3O11 - chains L and H; structure by X-ray diffraction, 2.80 A resolution.

[Chain L]
Molecule: C706 LIGHT CHAIN variable region, Ig kappa chain C region chimera
Organism: Mus musculus
UniProt: P01834 (IGKC_HUMAN); residues 107-212 here correspond to UniProt positions 1-106 (UniProt number = residue number - 106)
Amino-acid sequence (212 residues; row label = number of the first residue in the row):
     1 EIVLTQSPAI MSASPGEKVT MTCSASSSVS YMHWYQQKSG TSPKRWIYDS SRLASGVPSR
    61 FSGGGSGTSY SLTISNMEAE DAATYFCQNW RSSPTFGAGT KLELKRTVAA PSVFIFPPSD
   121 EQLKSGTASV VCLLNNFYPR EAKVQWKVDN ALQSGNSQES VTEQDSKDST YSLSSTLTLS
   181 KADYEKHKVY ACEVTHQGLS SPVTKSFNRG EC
Cystine bridges: Cys23-Cys87, Cys132-Cys192
Modified positions: Glu1 (pyroglutamic acid; PCA)

[Chain H]
Molecule: C706 HEAVY CHAIN variable region, Ig gamma-1 chain C region chimera
Organism: Mus musculus
UniProt: P01857 (IGHG1_HUMAN); residues 120-222 here correspond to UniProt positions 1-103 (UniProt number = residue number - 119)
Amino-acid sequence (228 residues; row label = number of the first residue in the row):
     1 EVQLQQSGPE LMKPGASVKI SCKATGYTFS TSWIEWIKQR PGHGLEWIGE VLPGSGKSNH
    61 NANFKGRATF TADTASNTAY MQLSSLTSED SAVYYCAREG SNNNALAYWG QGTLVTVSAA
   121 STKGPSVFPL APSSKSTSGG TAALGCLVKD YFPEPVTVSW NSGALTSGVH TFPAVLQSSG
   181 LYSLSSVVTV PSSSLGTQTY ICNVNHKPSN TKVDKKVEPK SCHHHHHH
Unresolved in the structure: 135-140
Cystine bridges: Cys22-Cys96, Cys146-Cys202
Modified positions: Glu1 (pyroglutamic acid; PCA)
Construct notes: expression tag (223-228)
Swiss-Prot annotation at these positions:
  - region: Glu218 to Cys222 (Hinge)

[Interface between chain L and chain H]
Cross-chain cystine bridges: Cys212(L)-Cys222(H)
Contacting residue pairs (64):
  Tyr31(L) - Asn104(H)  hydrogen bond
  His33(L) - Asn103(H)
  His33(L) - Asn104(H)  hydrogen bond
  His33(L) - Ala105(H)
  Tyr35(L) - Ala105(H)
  Tyr35(L) - Leu106(H)  hydrogen bond (side chain-backbone)
  Gln37(L) - Gln39(H)  hydrogen bond
  Gln37(L) - Tyr95(H)
  Thr41(L) - Tyr95(H)
  Ser42(L) - Tyr95(H)
  Ser42(L) - Trp109(H)
  Ser42(L) - Gly110(H)  hydrogen bond (side chain-backbone)
  Ser42(L) - Gln111(H)  hydrogen bond (side chain-backbone)
  Pro43(L) - Leu45(H)  hydrophobic
  Pro43(L) - Tyr95(H)
  Pro43(L) - Trp109(H)  hydrogen bond (backbone-side chain)
  Arg45(L) - Asn103(H)
  Arg45(L) - Leu106(H)
  Arg45(L) - Ala107(H)
  Tyr48(L) - Asn103(H)
  Tyr48(L) - Ala105(H)  hydrophobic
  Asp49(L) - Asn103(H)
  Phe86(L) - Leu45(H)  hydrophobic
  Trp90(L) - Glu35(H)
  Trp90(L) - Trp47(H)
  Trp90(L) - Glu99(H)
  Trp90(L) - Asn104(H)  hydrogen bond (side chain-backbone)
  Thr95(L) - Trp47(H)
  Phe96(L) - Leu45(H)
  Phe96(L) - Leu106(H)  hydrophobic
  Phe114(L) - Ala143(H)  hydrophobic
  Phe116(L) - Leu130(H)
  Phe116(L) - Ala131(H)
  Phe116(L) - Ala143(H)
  Ser119(L) - Phe128(H)
  Ser119(L) - Pro129(H)
  Asp120(L) - Lys220(H)  salt bridge
  Glu121(L) - Pro129(H)
  Glu121(L) - Lys215(H)  salt bridge
  Glu121(L) - Lys220(H)  salt bridge
  Gln122(L) - Phe128(H)
  Ser129(L) - Leu147(H)
  Val131(L) - Leu130(H)  hydrophobic
  Leu133(L) - Phe172(H)  hydrophobic
  Leu133(L) - Val187(H)  hydrophobic
  Asn135(L) - His170(H)  hydrogen bond
  Asn135(L) - Thr189(H)
  Asn136(L) - His170(H)  hydrogen bond
  Gln158(L) - Val175(H)
  Gln158(L) - Leu176(H)
  Gln158(L) - Gln177(H)
  Glu159(L) - Val175(H)
  Ser160(L) - Phe172(H)
  Ser160(L) - Pro173(H)  hydrogen bond (side chain-backbone)
  Ser160(L) - Val175(H)
  Val161(L) - Pro173(H)
  Thr162(L) - Phe172(H)
  Asp165(L) - His170(H)
  Ser172(L) - His170(H)  hydrogen bond
  Ser172(L) - Phe172(H)
  Leu173(L) - Phe172(H)
  Ser174(L) - Phe172(H)
  Cys212(L) - Cys222(H)  disulfide
  Cys212(L) - His225(H)
Interface residues without a listed pair, chain L (37 interface residues in all): Thr127, Thr176
Interface residues without a listed pair, chain H (40 interface residues in all): Ile37, Glu46, Thr141, Leu144, Lys149, Thr171, Ser185, His224

[In short]
37 residues of chain L and 40 residues of chain H are in contact, with 1 disulfide bond, 12 hydrogen bonds and
3 salt bridges. Among the polar pairs are Asp120(L)-Lys220(H), Glu121(L)-Lys215(H) and Glu121(L)-Lys220(H).
Here chain L is C706 LIGHT CHAIN variable region, Ig kappa chain C region chimera and chain H is C706 HEAVY
CHAIN variable region, Ig gamma-1 chain C region chimera, both from Mus musculus. Entry 3O11
(Anti-beta-amyloid antibody c706 fab in space group c2) was determined by X-ray diffraction, deposited
together with 3MCL.
